Entry 2YK7 (X-ray diffraction, 2.18 A resolution); this record covers chain A.

[Chain A]
Molecule: Cmp-N-acetylneuraminate-beta-galactosamide-alpha-2,3-sialyltransferase
Organism: Neisseria meningitidis serogroup b
Notes: EC 2.4.99.-; fragment: delta29nst, residues 49-370
UniProtKB: P72097 (LST_NEIMB); residue numbers follow UniProt; this construct covers 49-370
Amino-acid sequence (326 residues; numbered 49 to 374; the number before each row is that of its first residue):
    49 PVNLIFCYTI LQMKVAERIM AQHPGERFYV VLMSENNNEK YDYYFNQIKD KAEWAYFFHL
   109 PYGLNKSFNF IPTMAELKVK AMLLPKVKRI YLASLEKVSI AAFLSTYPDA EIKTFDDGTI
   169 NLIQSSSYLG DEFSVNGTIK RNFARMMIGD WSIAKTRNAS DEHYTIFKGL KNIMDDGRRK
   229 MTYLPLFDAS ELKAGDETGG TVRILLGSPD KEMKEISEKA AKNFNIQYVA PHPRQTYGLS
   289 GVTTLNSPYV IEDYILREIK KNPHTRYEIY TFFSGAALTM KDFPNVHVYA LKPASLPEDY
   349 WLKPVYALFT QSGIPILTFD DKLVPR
Disordered / not traced: 371-374
Sequence notes: expression tag (371-374); conflict Asn85 (Arg in P72097); variant Trp102 (Arg in P72097), Ala129 (Ser in P72097), Ile168 (Gly in P72097), Ala242 (Thr in P72097), Asn273 (Lys in P72097)
Residues lining bound ligands: cmp-3fneuac (CSF; cytidine-5'-monophosphate-3-fluoro-N-acetyl-neuraminic acid): Thr57, Leu59, Asn84, Asn117, Phe118, Glu124, Leu254, Gly255, Pro257, Ala278, Pro279, His280, Pro281, Arg282, Val298, Ile299, Glu300, Ser322, Gly323, Ala324, Thr327
Reported in the primary citation:
  - binding site for cmp-3fneuac: Phe118, Glu124, Ala278, His280, Pro281, Arg282, Ile299, Glu300
  - catalytic residues: Asp258, His280
  - conformationally variable residues (side-chain flip): Asp258
  - mutagenesis - E124A: decreased binding to donor substrate
  - mutagenesis - E124A: unchanged catalytic activity on donor substrate
  - mutagenesis - R282A: decreased catalytic activity
  - mutagenesis - D164N, D165N, D258N: abolished catalytic activity
  - mutagenesis - D258N: unchanged stability
  - mutagenesis - H280A: decreased catalytic activity on CMP-Neu5Ac
  - mutagenesis - D164N: decreased expression
  - catalytic residues: Arg282 (proposed by the authors, not directly observed)

[Summary]
Bound to chain A: cmp-3fneuac. From the paper: catalytic residues Asp258, His280 and Arg282; D164N, D165N and
D258N abolish catalytic activity; 6 substitutions were tested in all.
Chain A is Cmp-N-acetylneuraminate-beta-galactosamide-alpha-2,3-sialyltransferase (Neisseria meningitidis
serogroup b); the structure, Structure of Neisseria LOS-specific sialyltransferase (NST), in complex with
CMP-3F-Neu5Ac, was determined by X-ray diffraction (same publication as 2YK5 and 2YK6).
